Entry 8K9G (electron microscopy, 3.49 A resolution); this record covers chains D and B of the 8 polymer chains in the assembly.

Chain D:
Molecule: 45-nt DNA strand
Sequence (45 nucleotides; numbered 1 to 45; the number before each row is that of its first residue):
     1 AAACGACGGC CAGTGCCAAG CAAACTATAC AACCTACTAC CTCAT
Disordered / not traced: 1-21

Chain B:
Protein: TIR domain-containing protein
Organism: Thermoflavifilum thermophilum
Reference sequence: A0A1I7NFG5 (A0A1I7NFG5_9BACT); residues 1-450 here = UniProt positions 1-450
Chain sequence (450 residues; each row starts with the number of its first residue):
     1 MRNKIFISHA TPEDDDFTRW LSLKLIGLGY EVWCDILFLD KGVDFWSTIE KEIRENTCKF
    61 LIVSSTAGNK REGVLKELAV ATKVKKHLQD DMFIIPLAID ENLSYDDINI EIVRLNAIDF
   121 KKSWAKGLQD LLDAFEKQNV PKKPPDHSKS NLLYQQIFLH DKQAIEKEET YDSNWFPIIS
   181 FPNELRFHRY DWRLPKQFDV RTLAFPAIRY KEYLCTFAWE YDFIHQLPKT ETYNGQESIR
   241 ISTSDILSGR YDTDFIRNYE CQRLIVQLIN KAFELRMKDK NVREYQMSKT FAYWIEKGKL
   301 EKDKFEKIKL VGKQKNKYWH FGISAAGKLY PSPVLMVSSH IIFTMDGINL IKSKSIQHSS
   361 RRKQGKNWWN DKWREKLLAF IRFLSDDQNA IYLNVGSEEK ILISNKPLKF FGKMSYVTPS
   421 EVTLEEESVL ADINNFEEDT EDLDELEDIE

Chain D / chain B interface:
Contacting residue pairs (21; chain D residue first):
  DT35(D) - Arg201(B)  hydrogen bond to the phosphate
  DT35(D) - Gln267(B)  hydrogen bond to the phosphate
  DA36(D) - Arg263(B)  hydrogen bond to the phosphate
  DA36(D) - Gln267(B)  hydrogen bond to the phosphate
  DC37(D) - Arg263(B)  salt bridge to the phosphate
  DC37(D) - Lys328(B)  salt bridge to the phosphate
  DT42(D) - Glu441(B)  sugar contact
  DC43(D) - His358(B)  hydrogen bond to the base
  DC43(D) - Thr440(B)  phosphate contact
  DC43(D) - Glu441(B)  phosphate contact
  DA44(D) - Lys363(B)  hydrogen bond to the phosphate
  DA44(D) - Glu441(B)  phosphate contact
  DA44(D) - Asp442(B)  phosphate contact
  DA44(D) - Glu445(B)  phosphate contact
  DT45(D) - Arg362(B)  sugar contact
  DT45(D) - Lys363(B)  salt bridge to the phosphate
  DT45(D) - Lys366(B)  hydrogen bond to the phosphate
  DT45(D) - Ala431(B)  sugar contact
  DT45(D) - Asn434(B)  base contact
  DT45(D) - Asn435(B)  base contact
  DT45(D) - Glu438(B)  base contact
Also at the interface, not in a pair above, chain B (19 interface residues in all): Lys289, Ser359, Asp439

Overview:
Chain D and chain B form an interface of 7 and 19 residues respectively, with 7 hydrogen bonds and 3 salt
bridges. Polar contacts include DC43(D)-His358(B), DT35(D)-Arg201(B) and DT35(D)-Gln267(B).
Chain D is a 45-nt DNA strand and chain B is TIR domain-containing protein (Thermoflavifilum thermophilum);
the structure, Cryo-EM structure of Crt-SPARTA-gRNA-tDNA dimer (conformation-1), was determined by electron
microscopy together with 8IT1, 8ISY, 8ISZ and 8IT0 from the same study.
